PDB entry 3J2P | electron microscopy, 3.60 A resolution | chains A and D of the 4 polymer chains in the assembly

Chain A:
Protein: Envelope protein E
Source organism: Dengue virus 2
UniProt: P14340 (POLG_DEN2N); residues 1-495 here correspond to UniProt positions 281-775 (UniProt number = residue number + 280)
Chain sequence (495 residues; each row starts with the number of its first residue):
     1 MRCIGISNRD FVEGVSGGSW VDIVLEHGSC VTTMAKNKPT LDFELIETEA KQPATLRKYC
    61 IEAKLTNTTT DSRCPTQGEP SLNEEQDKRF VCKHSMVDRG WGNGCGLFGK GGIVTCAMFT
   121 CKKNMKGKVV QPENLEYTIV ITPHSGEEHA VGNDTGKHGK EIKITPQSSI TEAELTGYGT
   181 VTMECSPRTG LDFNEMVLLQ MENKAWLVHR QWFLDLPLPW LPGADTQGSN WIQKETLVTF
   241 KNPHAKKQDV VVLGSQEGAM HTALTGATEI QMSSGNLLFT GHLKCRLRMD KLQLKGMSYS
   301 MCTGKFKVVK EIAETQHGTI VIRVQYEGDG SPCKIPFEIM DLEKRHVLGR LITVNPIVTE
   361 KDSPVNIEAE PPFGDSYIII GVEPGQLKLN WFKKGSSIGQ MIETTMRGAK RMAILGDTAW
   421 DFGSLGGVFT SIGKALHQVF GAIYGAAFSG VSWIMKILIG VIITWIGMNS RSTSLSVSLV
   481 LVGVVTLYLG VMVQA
Curated features (UniProtKB/Swiss-Prot):
  - region: Asp98 to Gly111 (Fusion peptide)
  - site: Ala495 (Cleavage)
  - glycosylation (N-linked (GlcNAc...) asparagine): Asn67, Asn153
Covalently attached groups: N-acetylglucosamine (NAG) linked to Asn67, Asn153
From the paper describing this entry:
  - self-association interface (contacts with another copy of this molecule); pairs are residue here / residue on that copy: His27-His244

Chain D:
Protein: Small envelope protein M
Source organism: Dengue virus 2
UniProt: P14340 (POLG_DEN2N); residues 1-75 here correspond to UniProt positions 206-280 (UniProt number = residue number + 205)
Chain sequence (75 residues; row label = number of the first residue in the row):
     1 SVALVPHVGM GLETATETWM SSEGAWKHAQ RIETWILRHP GFTIMAAILA YTIGTTHFQR
    61 ALIFILLTAV APSMT
Unresolved in the structure: 73-75
Curated features (UniProtKB/Swiss-Prot):
  - site: Thr75 (Cleavage)

Chain A / chain D interface:
Residue-residue contacts (19):
  Gln211(A) with Arg38(D), hydrogen bond
  Asp215(A) with Thr34(D)
  Glu235(A) with Glu23(D)
  Asn242(A) with Glu17(D)
  Pro243(A) with Glu17(D), hydrogen bond (backbone-backbone)
  His244(A) with Thr16(D)
  Ala447(A) with Gly41(D)
  Phe448(A) with Met45(D), hydrophobic
  Ser449(A) with His39(D)
  Gly450(A) with Trp35(D); His39(D)
  Met455(A) with Phe42(D), hydrophobic; Leu67(D), hydrophobic; Val70(D), hydrophobic; Ala71(D), hydrophobic
  Ile459(A) with Leu49(D), hydrophobic; Leu67(D), hydrophobic
  Ile462(A) with Leu49(D), hydrophobic
  Ile466(A) with Thr52(D)
Also at the interface, not in a pair above, chain A (21 interface residues in all): Thr239, Val251, Leu253, Thr262, Tyr444, Ser452, Ile463
Also at the interface, not in a pair above, chain D (20 interface residues in all): Ala3, Trp19, Met20, Ile53, Pro72

Summary:
Chain A and chain D form an interface of 21 and 20 residues respectively; the contacts include 2 hydrogen
bonds. Polar pairs include Gln211(A)-Arg38(D) and Pro243(A)-Glu17(D). N-acetylglucosamine is covalently linked
to Asn67(A) and Asn153(A). From the paper: a self-association interface involving His27(A) and His244(A).
Here chain A is Envelope protein E and chain D is Small envelope protein M, both from Dengue virus 2. Entry
3J2P (CryoEM structure of Dengue virus envelope protein heterotetramer) was determined by electron microscopy
(same publication as 3J27).
